4EKG - chain A; structure by X-ray diffraction, 2.80 A resolution.

[Chain A]
Protein: Histone-lysine N-methyltransferase, H3 lysine-79 specific
Source organism: Homo sapiens
Notes: EC 2.1.1.43
UniProtKB: Q8TEK3 (DOT1L_HUMAN); numbering as in UniProt (aligned over 1-416)
Amino-acid sequence (425 residues; row label = number of the first residue in the row; numbers below 1 keep their minus sign (His-8 is residue -8)):
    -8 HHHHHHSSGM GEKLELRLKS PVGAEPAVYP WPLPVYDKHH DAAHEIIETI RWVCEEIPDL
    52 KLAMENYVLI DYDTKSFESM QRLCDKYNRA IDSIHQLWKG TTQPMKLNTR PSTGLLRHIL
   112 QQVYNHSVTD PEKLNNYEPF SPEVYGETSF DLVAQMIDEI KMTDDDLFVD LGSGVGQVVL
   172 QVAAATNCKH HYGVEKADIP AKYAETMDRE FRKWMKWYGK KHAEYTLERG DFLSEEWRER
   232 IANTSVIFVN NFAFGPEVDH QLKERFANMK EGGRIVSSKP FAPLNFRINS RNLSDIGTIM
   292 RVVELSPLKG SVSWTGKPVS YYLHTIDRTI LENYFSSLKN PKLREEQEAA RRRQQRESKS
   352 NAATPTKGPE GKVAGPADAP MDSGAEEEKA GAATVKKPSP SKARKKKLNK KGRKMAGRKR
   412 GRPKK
Not modelled in the structure: -8 to 4, 59-61, 127-131, 332-416
Differences from the reference sequence: expression tag (-8 to 0)
Ligand contacts: 0QJ (5'-[(3-{[(4-tert-butylphenyl)carbamoyl]amino}propyl)(methyl)amino]-5'-deoxyadenosine): Val135, Tyr136, Gly137, Leu143, Met147, Asp161, Gly163, Ser164, Gly165, Gln168, Val169, Val185, Glu186, Lys187, Ala188, Pro191, Gly221, Asp222, Phe223, Leu224, Phe239, Val240, Asn241, Phe245, Val267, Ser268, Ser269, Tyr312
Reported in the primary citation:
  - binding site for 0QJ: Leu143, Met147, Asp161, Gly163, Phe239, Asn241
  - conformationally variable residues (loop rearrangement, order/disorder transition, side-chain flip): Thr139, Leu143, Met147, Phe239, Ser302 to Tyr312

[In short]
Ligands of chain A: compound 0QJ. The paper reports a binding site for 0QJ at Leu143, Met147 and Asp161 among
others; conformational variability at Thr139, Leu143 and Met147 among others.
Chain A is Histone-lysine N-methyltransferase, H3 lysine-79 specific (Homo sapiens); the structure, Crystal
Structure of DOT1L in Complex with EPZ003696, was determined by X-ray diffraction, deposited together with
4EK9 and 4EKI.
